9EUJ - chains C and D of the 14 polymer chains in the assembly; structure by electron microscopy, 4.00 A resolution.

== Chain C ==
Protein: Baseplate component
Source organism: Staphylococcus phage 812
UniProtKB: A0A0U1WF63 (A0A0U1WF63_9CAUD); residues 1-348 here = UniProt positions 1-348
Chain sequence (348 residues; row label = number of the first residue in the row):
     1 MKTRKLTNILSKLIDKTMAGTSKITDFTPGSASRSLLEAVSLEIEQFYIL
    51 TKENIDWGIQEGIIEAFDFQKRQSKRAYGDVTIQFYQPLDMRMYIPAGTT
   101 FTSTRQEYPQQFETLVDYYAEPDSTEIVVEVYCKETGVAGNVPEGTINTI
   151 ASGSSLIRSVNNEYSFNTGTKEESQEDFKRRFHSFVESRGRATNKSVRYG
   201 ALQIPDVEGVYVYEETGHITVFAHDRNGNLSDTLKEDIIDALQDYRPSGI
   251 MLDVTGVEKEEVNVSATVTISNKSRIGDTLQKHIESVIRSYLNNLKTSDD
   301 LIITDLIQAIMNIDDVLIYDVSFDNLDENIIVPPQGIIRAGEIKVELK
Unresolved in the structure: 1

== Chain D ==
Protein: TmpF
Source organism: Staphylococcus phage 812
UniProtKB: A0A0U1WGD3 (A0A0U1WGD3_9CAUD); residue numbers follow UniProt; this construct covers 1-1019
Chain sequence (1019 residues; row label = number of the first residue in the row):
     1 MANFLKNLHPLLRRDRNKKDNQDPNFALIDALNEEMNQVEKDAIESKLQS
    51 SLKTSTSEYLDKFGDWFGVYRKTDEKDDVYRARIIKYLLLKRGTNNAIID
   101 AIKDYLGRDDIDVSVYEPFTNIFYTNKSHLNGEDHLMGYYYRFAVINVSI
   151 GDYFPVEIIDVINEFKPAGVTLYVTYDGASTIRGGAIIKWLDGLPKIETY
   201 QEFDRFTGYDDTFYGHINMNQSKDTDNSSSDIFKTNHSLINSLDVLTGSS
   251 SVGRQYINYGYVTSYVYNPGMTSSVNQISASTEGRGQEVPTDYYMYTSTK
   301 NNNTVELSMQTTSGVSYLYNNFNFRDYMSKYRPQVDLQSDEARRIVSDYI
   351 KELSIDYYLSAVIPPDESIEIKLQVYDFSINRWLTVSINNLSFYEKNIGS
   401 NIGYIKDYLNSELNMFTRLEINAGKRDSVDIKVNYLDLMFYYYERGIYTI
   451 KPYKALIENYLDISRETYVEAFKIASLSNGDIITKTGFQPIGYLKLVGNY
   501 ENTIPSTINIVAKDTDNNPIESNELDVYNTVENRNLLQSYKGVNTIAREI
   551 TSTKEFTVSGWAKEIYSTNYLSKVLKPGKVYTLSFDMEITGNDPTLKSYS
   601 DNHGIYLYSNTKGIVVNGVKSMERTIGNKVSVTQTFTAPTITDHRLLIYT
   651 GRYTSDGKASTPPVFFNTVKITELKLTEGSSKLEYSPAPEDKPNVIEKGI
   701 KFNNILTNIQTLSINSDTILKNVTLYYSYYGDSWVELKTLGNISTGETTE
   751 TNNLIDLYGLQTVDYSNINPMSKVSLRSIWNVKLGELNNQEGSLSNMPND
   801 YFNAVWQDIDKLSDIELGSMRMVKDTEGGVFDGATGEIIKATLFNVGAYT
   851 DLDMLAYTLTNYTEPLTLGSSRLISELKEELLTSESFNVDNRIKVIDSIY
   901 EELPNTSIIKNGFVEREVTGSKYLDYGLYEPIEDGTRYKLIVEGEFKDNI
   951 EFISLYNSNPNFNETFIYPSEIINGVAEKEFIAKPSTEDKPRLNTDVRIY
  1001 IRPYDSTISKVRRVELRKV
Unresolved in the structure: 1, 191-1019

== Interface between chain C and chain D ==
Pairs across the interface - 58 pairs, chain C then chain D:
  Ser35(C) with His9(D)
  Leu36(C) with Phe4(D), hydrophobic; Leu8(D), hydrophobic; Leu32(D), hydrophobic
  Ala39(C) with Phe4(D), hydrophobic; Asn7(D)
  Val40(C) with Phe4(D), hydrophobic
  Glu43(C) with Ala2(D); Asn3(D), hydrogen bond (side chain-backbone); Phe4(D), hydrogen bond (side chain-backbone); Met36(D)
  Gln46(C) with Asn3(D), hydrogen bond
  Phe47(C) with Met36(D); Val39(D), hydrophobic; Glu40(D)
  Leu50(C) with Ala43(D), hydrophobic; Ile44(D), hydrophobic
  Asn54(C) with Ala43(D), hydrogen bond (side chain-backbone); Ser46(D); Lys47(D)
  Trp57(C) with Lys47(D)
  Gly58(C) with Ser50(D)
  Gly62(C) with Ser50(D); Ser51(D), hydrogen bond (backbone-side chain); Leu52(D)
  Glu65(C) with Ser51(D); Lys53(D)
  Ala66(C) with Leu52(D), hydrophobic; Lys53(D)
  Phe67(C) with Ile85(D), hydrophobic; Leu88(D), hydrophobic
  Phe185(C) with Leu89(D), hydrophobic
  Arg189(C) with Leu89(D), hydrogen bond (side chain-backbone); Lys91(D)
  Arg191(C) with Lys91(D); Arg92(D)
  Ala192(C) with Gly93(D)
  Gly217(C) with Phe143(D)
  Gln243(C) with Thr94(D)
  Asp244(C) with Thr94(D); Asn96(D), hydrogen bond
  Arg246(C) with Gly93(D); Thr94(D), hydrogen bond (backbone-side chain); Glu117(D), salt bridge
  Pro247(C) with Gly93(D)
  Ser248(C) with Gly93(D); Thr94(D); Asn95(D), hydrogen bond; Ile98(D); Pro167(D); Val170(D)
  Gly249(C) with Glu117(D); Phe119(D); Phe143(D); Ala144(D), hydrogen bond (backbone-backbone); Ile146(D)
  Ile250(C) with Phe119(D)
  Met251(C) with Phe119(D), hydrophobic
Also at the interface, not in a pair above, chain C (33 interface residues in all): Leu42, Thr51, Ile55, Ile63, Thr216
Also at the interface, not in a pair above, chain D (38 interface residues in all): Phe63, Phe67, Val145

== Overview ==
33 residues of chain C and 38 residues of chain D are in contact; the contacts include 10 hydrogen bonds and 1
salt bridge. Polar contacts include Arg246(C)-Glu117(D), Glu43(C)-Asn3(D) and Glu43(C)-Phe4(D).
Here chain C is Baseplate component and chain D is TmpF, both from Staphylococcus phage 812. Entry 9EUJ
(Cryo-EM structure of Staphylococcus aureus bacteriophage phi812 baseplate in the post-contraction state -
sheath initiator, wedge ...) was determined by electron microscopy.
